5H0R - chains F and H of the 3 polymer chains in the assembly; structure by electron microscopy, 3.90 A resolution.

# Chain F
Protein: RNA-dependent RNA polymerase
From: Bombyx mori cytoplasmic polyhedrosis virus
UniProt: A0A0S1LIW6 (A0A0S1LIW6_CPVBM); residue numbers follow UniProt; this construct covers 1-1225
Sequence (1225 residues; each row starts with the number of its first residue):
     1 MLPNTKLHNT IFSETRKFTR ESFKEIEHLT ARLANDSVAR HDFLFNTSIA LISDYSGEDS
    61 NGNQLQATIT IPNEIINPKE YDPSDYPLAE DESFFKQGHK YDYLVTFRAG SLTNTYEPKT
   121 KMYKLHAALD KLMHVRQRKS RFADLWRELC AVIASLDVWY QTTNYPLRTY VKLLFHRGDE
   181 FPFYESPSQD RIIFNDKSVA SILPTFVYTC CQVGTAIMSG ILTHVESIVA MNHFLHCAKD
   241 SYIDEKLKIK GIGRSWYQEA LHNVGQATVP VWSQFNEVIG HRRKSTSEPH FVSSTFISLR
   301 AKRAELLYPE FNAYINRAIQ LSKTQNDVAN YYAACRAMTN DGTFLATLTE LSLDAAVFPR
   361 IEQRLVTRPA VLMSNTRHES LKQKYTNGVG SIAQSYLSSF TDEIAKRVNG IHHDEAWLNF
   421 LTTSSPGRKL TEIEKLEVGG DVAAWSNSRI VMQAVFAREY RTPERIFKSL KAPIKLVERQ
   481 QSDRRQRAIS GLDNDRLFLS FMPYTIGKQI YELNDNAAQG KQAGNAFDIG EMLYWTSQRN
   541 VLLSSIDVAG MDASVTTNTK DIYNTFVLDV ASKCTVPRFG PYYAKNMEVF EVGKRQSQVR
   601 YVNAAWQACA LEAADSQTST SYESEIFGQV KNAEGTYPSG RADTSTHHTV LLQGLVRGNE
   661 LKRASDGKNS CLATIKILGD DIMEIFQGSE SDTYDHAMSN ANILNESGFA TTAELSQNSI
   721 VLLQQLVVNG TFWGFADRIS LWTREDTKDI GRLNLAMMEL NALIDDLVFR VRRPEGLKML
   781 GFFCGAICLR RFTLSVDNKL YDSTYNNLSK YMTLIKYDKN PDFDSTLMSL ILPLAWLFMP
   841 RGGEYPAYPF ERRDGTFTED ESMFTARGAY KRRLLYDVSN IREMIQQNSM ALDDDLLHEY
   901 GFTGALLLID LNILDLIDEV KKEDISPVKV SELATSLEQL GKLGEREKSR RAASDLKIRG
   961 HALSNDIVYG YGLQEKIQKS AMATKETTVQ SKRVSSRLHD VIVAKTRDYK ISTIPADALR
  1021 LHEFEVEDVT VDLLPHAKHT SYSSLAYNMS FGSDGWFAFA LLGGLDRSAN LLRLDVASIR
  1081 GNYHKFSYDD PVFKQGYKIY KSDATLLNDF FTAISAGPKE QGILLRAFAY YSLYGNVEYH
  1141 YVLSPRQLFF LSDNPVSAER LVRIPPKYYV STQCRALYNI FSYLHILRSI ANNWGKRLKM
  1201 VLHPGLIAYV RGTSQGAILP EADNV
Disordered / not traced: 1-6, 425-449, 984-991, 1223-1225

# Chain H
Molecule: 42-nt RNA strand
Sequence (42 nucleotides; each row starts with the number of its first residue):
    12 AAAAAAAAAA AAAAAAAAAA AAAAAAAAAA AAAAAAAAAA AA

# Interface between chain F and chain H
Contacting residue pairs - 7 pairs, chain F then chain H:
  Asn-912(F) with A28(H), hydrogen bond to the phosphate; A29(H), hydrogen bond to the phosphate
  Ala-962(F) with A31(H), sugar contact
  Ser-964(F) with A30(H), phosphate contact; A31(H), phosphate contact
  Gln-1095(F) with A30(H), hydrogen bond to the sugar
  Lys-1098(F) with A30(H), hydrogen bond to the base
Other interface residues (no listed pair), chain F (7 interface residues in all): Leu-963, Val-1001
Other interface residues (no listed pair), chain H (5 interface residues in all): A27

# Summary
Chain F and chain H form an interface of 7 and 5 residues respectively, with 4 hydrogen bonds. Among the polar
pairs are Lys-1098(F)/A30(H), Gln-1095(F)/A30(H) and Asn-912(F)/A28(H).
Chain F is RNA-dependent RNA polymerase (Bombyx mori cytoplasmic polyhedrosis virus) and chain H is a 42-nt
RNA strand; the structure, RNA dependent RNA polymerase ,vp4,dsRNA, was determined by electron microscopy,
deposited together with 5H0S.
